5NIW - chain A; structure by X-ray diffraction, 1.80 A resolution.

== Chain A ==
Molecule: Glucose oxidase
Source organism: Aspergillus niger
Notes: EC 1.1.3.4
UniProtKB: P13006 (GOX_ASPNG); residues 3-583 here correspond to UniProt positions 25-605 (UniProt number = residue number + 22)
Amino-acid sequence (581 residues; each row starts with the number of its first residue):
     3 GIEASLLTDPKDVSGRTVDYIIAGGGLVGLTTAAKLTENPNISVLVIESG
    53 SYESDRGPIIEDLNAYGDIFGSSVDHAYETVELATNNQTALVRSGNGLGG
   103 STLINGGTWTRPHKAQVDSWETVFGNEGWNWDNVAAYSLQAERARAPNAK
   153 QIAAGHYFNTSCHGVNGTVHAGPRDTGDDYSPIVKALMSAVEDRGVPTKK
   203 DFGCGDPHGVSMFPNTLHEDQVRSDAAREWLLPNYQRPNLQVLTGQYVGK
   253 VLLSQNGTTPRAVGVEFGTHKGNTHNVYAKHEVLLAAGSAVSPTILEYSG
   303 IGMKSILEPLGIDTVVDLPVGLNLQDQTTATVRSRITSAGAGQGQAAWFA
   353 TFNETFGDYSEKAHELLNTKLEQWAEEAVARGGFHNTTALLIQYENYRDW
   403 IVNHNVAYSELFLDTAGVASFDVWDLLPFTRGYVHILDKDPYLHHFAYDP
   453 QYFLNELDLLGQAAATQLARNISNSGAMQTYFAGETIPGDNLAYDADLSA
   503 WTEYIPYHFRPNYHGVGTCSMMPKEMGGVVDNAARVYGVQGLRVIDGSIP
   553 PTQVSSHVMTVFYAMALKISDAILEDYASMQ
Disordered / not traced: 374, 582-583
Construct notes: conflict V30 (Thr52 in P13006), K37 (Arg59 in P13006), V94 (Ile116 in P13006), I106 (Val128 in P13006), T162 (Ala184 in P13006), V556 (Met578 in P13006)
Disulfide bonds: C164-C206
Covalently attached groups: N-acetylglucosamine (NAG) linked to N89, N161, N258, N355, N388, N473
Ligand contacts:
  - 1,4-diethylene dioxide (DIO), molecule 1: L9, D14, V15, R18, V20, L47, Q243
  - 1,4-diethylene dioxide (DIO), molecule 2: R113, W133, A137, L141, S163, C164, G205, C206
  - 1,4-diethylene dioxide (DIO), molecule 3: R113, P114, V119, W133, V136, A137, S140, T562, V563
  - 1,4-diethylene dioxide (DIO), molecule 4: V125, I394, E397, N398
  - 1,4-diethylene dioxide (DIO), molecule 5: A155, A156, Y182, S183, P184
  - 1,4-diethylene dioxide (DIO), molecule 6: H220, D222, V224, R230
  - 1,4-diethylene dioxide (DIO), molecule 7: L254, L255, S256, V265, Y280
  - 1,4-diethylene dioxide (DIO), molecule 8: R263, H283, E284, Q542, G543
  - 1,4-diethylene dioxide (DIO), molecule 9: T390, L393, I394, E397
  - FAD (flavin-adenine dinucleotide): A25, G26, G27, G28, L29, V30, G31, I49, E50, S51, Y68, F72, H78, Y80, R95, S96, G97, N98, G99, G101, G102, S103, T104, I106, N107, G108, G109, T110, Q248, Y249, V250, A288, A289, G290, V293, I297, Y515, D548, G549, H559, V560, M561, F564
  - oxygen molecule (OXY): H516, S558, H559, V560
  - O-acetaldehydyl-hexaethylene glycol (P4C), molecule 1: E81, T82, V83, T91, L439, H447, F448, A449
  - O-acetaldehydyl-hexaethylene glycol (P4C), molecule 2: K273, G274, D440, K441, D442
Swiss-Prot annotation at these positions:
  - active site: H516 (Proton acceptor)
  - binding site (FAD): L29, E50, S103, N107, G108, T110, V250, G549, M561
  - binding site (O2): R537, V538
  - glycosylation (N-linked (GlcNAc...) asparagine): N43, N89, N161, N168, N258, N355, N388, N473
From the paper describing this entry:
  - catalytic residues: E412, H516, H559 (citing earlier work)
  - binding site for oxygen molecule: H516
  - binding site for flavin-adenine dinucleotide: H516
  - post-translational modification sites: N89, N161, N258, N355, N388, N473
  - binding site for N-acetylglucosamine: N89

== Overview ==
Ligands of chain A: flavin-adenine dinucleotide, oxygen molecule, 9 copies of 1,4-diethylene dioxide and
O-acetaldehydyl-hexaethylene glycol. N-acetylglucosamine is covalently linked to N89, N161, N258, N355, N388
and N473. The paper reports catalytic residues E412, H516 and H559; a binding site for oxygen molecule at
H516.
Chain A is Glucose oxidase (Aspergillus niger); the structure, Glucose oxydase mutant A2, was determined by
X-ray diffraction, deposited together with 5NIT.
